PDB entry 6KXF | X-ray diffraction, 1.98 A resolution | chains A and B of the 3 polymer chains in the assembly

== Chain A ==
Name: Ketosynthase
Source organism: Streptomyces sp. MSC090213JE08
UniProt: A0A1Y1BW67 (A0A1Y1BW67_9ACTN); residue numbers follow UniProt; this construct covers 1-409
Chain sequence (409 residues; each row starts with the number of its first residue):
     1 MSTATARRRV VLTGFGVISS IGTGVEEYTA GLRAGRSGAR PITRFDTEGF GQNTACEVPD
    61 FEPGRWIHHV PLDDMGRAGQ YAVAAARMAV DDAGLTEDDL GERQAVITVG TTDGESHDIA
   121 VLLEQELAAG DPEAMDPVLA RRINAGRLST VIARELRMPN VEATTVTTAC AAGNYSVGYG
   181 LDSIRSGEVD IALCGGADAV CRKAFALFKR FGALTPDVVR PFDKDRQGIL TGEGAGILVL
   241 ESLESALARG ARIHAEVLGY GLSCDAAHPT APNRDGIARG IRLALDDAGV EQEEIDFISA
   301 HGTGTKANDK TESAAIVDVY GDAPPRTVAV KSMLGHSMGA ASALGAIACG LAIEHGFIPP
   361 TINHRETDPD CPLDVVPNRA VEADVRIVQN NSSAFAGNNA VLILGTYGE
Unresolved in the structure: 1-5, 409
Covalently attached groups: compound DYF linked to Cys170
Small-molecule neighbours: DYF ([(3R)-2,2-dimethyl-4-[[3-[2-[[(E)-oct-2-enoyl]amino]ethylamino]-3-oxidanylidene-propyl]amino]-3-oxidanyl-4-oxidanylidene-butyl] dihydrogen phosphate): Thr112, Asp113, Lys203, Leu207, Phe208, Phe211, Thr270, Ala271, Pro272, His301, Thr303, Thr305, Ala307, Asn308, His336, Met338, Ser393, Ala394, Phe395

== Chain B ==
Name: Ketosynthase
Source organism: Streptomyces sp. MSC090213JE08
UniProt: A0A1Y1BW66 (A0A1Y1BW66_9ACTN); numbering as in UniProt (aligned over 1-378)
Chain sequence (378 residues; row label = number of the first residue in the row):
     1 MTTMSTATAR PEATLPPGTP VITGWSAVSP YGIGRAEFAA GVRAGAKTAV KADAGLGPLP
    61 SSDVCTVPGF DIQEQLGPRG TAKMDRLTAL ALVASDGLLL DADGNRAVAT DELTGVVLGI
   121 TMGSLENVTD FLRQSYTNAR PFYVDAGRIP FGSLNHAAGA TAIRHDLKGP NTTVAGGRVS
   181 GLLALNYARR LMGQGRATKY LVGSAEEFSA AHAWFEHTAT ASGDPAPLLG EGCGLFLVEQ
   241 AEAAERPPLA AVLSVETRVD IDDDPGAAVT ACARRALRRA GVDAGEVWAA VPCAAPTAAG
   301 RAEHEALAAL VPADALSRVP SMELLGDTGA ASASFQIAAV LAAAEADADS RGRIALVCAV
   361 DRDGAVAVAV LRLIGEQR
Unresolved in the structure: 1-14, 375-378

== Chain A / chain B interface ==
Pairs across the interface (127; chain A residue first):
  Glu48(A) with Pro141(B)
  Gly49(A) with Pro141(B); Phe142(B)
  Phe50(A) with Pro141(B), hydrophobic
  Glu102(A) with Arg258(B), salt bridge
  Gln104(A) with Arg275(B)
  Val106(A) with Arg190(B)
  Thr112(A) with Leu154(B)
  Asp113(A) with Met122(B)
  Ala120(A) with Leu132(B), hydrophobic; Tyr136(B)
  Leu122(A) with Phe215(B), hydrophobic
  Leu123(A) with Thr129(B); Leu132(B), hydrophobic; Arg133(B)
  Glu124(A) with Tyr136(B), hydrogen bond
  Glu126(A) with Arg133(B), salt bridge
  Leu127(A) with Arg133(B); Tyr136(B), hydrophobic
  Pro132(A) with Trp214(B), hydrophobic
  Glu133(A) with Trp214(B); His217(B), salt bridge
  Met135(A) with Phe215(B), hydrophobic; Thr218(B)
  Asp136(A) with Thr218(B)
  Pro137(A) with Thr218(B)
  Ala140(A) with Phe215(B); Thr218(B)
  Arg141(A) with Ala219(B), hydrogen bond (side chain-backbone)
  Ile143(A) with Met122(B); Phe215(B), hydrophobic
  Asn144(A) with Thr121(B); Met122(B); Asp363(B)
  Ala145(A) with Thr121(B); Met122(B); Ala175(B), hydrophobic
  Gly146(A) with Ala175(B); Gly176(B)
  Arg147(A) with Asp363(B), salt bridge
  Thr150(A) with Asp363(B), hydrogen bond (side chain-backbone)
  Ala153(A) with Val259(B), hydrophobic; Ile261(B)
  Arg154(A) with Ile261(B)
  Arg157(A) with Ile261(B), hydrogen bond (side chain-backbone); Asp262(B), salt bridge
  Met158(A) with Ile261(B)
  Pro159(A) with Arg258(B); Val259(B), hydrogen bond (backbone-backbone); Ile261(B)
  Asn160(A) with Arg258(B)
  Val161(A) with Thr257(B); Arg258(B); Val259(B)
  Glu162(A) with Asn186(B), hydrogen bond; Arg190(B), salt bridge; Thr257(B)
  Ala163(A) with Leu183(B); Val259(B), hydrophobic
  Thr164(A) with Val174(B); Leu183(B)
  Thr165(A) with Val174(B); Ala175(B), hydrogen bond (backbone-backbone)
  Val166(A) with Thr173(B)
  Thr167(A) with Ile120(B); Leu154(B); Asn155(B); Thr173(B), hydrogen bond (backbone-backbone); Ala175(B)
  Thr168(A) with Asn155(B); Thr172(B); Thr173(B)
  Tyr175(A) with Asn171(B), hydrogen bond (side chain-backbone); Thr172(B); Tyr187(B)
  Tyr179(A) with Asn186(B); Tyr187(B), hydrophobic; Arg190(B), hydrogen bond; Leu191(B), hydrophobic
  Asp182(A) with Leu191(B); Gln194(B); Arg196(B), salt bridge
  Ser183(A) with Arg190(B), hydrogen bond
  Arg185(A) with Gln194(B)
  Ser186(A) with Arg190(B); Gln194(B)
  Glu188(A) with Arg189(B), salt bridge; Arg190(B), salt bridge; Arg279(B), salt bridge
  Arg202(A) with Ser135(B), hydrogen bond (side chain-backbone); Tyr136(B); Pro141(B)
  Lys203(A) with Phe131(B)
  Ala206(A) with Phe131(B), hydrophobic; Pro141(B)
  Leu207(A) with Phe131(B); Ile149(B), hydrophobic
  Lys209(A) with Phe142(B)
  Arg210(A) with Phe142(B), hydrogen bond (side chain-backbone); Val144(B); Ala146(B); Ile149(B)
  Phe211(A) with Ala146(B); Ile149(B), hydrophobic
  Tyr260(A) with Arg196(B), hydrogen bond (backbone-side chain)
  Leu262(A) with Tyr187(B); Leu191(B), hydrophobic
  Ser263(A) with Lys168(B)
  Cys264(A) with Ala162(B), hydrophobic; Leu167(B); Lys168(B), hydrogen bond (backbone-backbone); Gly169(B); Asn171(B)
  Ala266(A) with Ala162(B); Ile163(B); Leu167(B)
  Ala267(A) with Ile163(B)
  His268(A) with Ile163(B)
  Thr270(A) with Pro150(B)
  Arg279(A) with Lys168(B), hydrogen bond (side chain-backbone)
  Asp287(A) with Arg196(B), salt bridge
  Phe395(A) with Ser153(B); Asn155(B), hydrogen bond (backbone-side chain)
  Ala396(A) with Asn155(B); Gly159(B)
  Asn398(A) with Asn155(B), hydrogen bond; Asn171(B), hydrogen bond
Also at the interface, not in a pair above, chain A (76 interface residues in all): Gly114, Glu115, Ile119, Ala169, Leu181, Asp265, Pro269, Ala394
Also at the interface, not in a pair above, chain B (61 interface residues in all): Glu112, Leu125, Val128, Thr137, Tyr143, Asp166, Pro170, Glu256, Arg362, Ala365

== Summary ==
76 residues of chain A and 61 residues of chain B are in contact, with 19 hydrogen bonds and 11 salt bridges.
Among the polar pairs are Glu102(A)-Arg258(B), Glu126(A)-Arg133(B) and Glu133(A)-His217(B). Covalently linked
compound DYF: at Cys170(A).
Here chain A is Ketosynthase and chain B is Ketosynthase, both from Streptomyces sp. MSC090213JE08. Entry 6KXF
(The ishigamide ketosynthase/chain length factor) was determined by X-ray diffraction together with 6KXD and
6KXE from the same study.
